Entry 5B4U (X-ray diffraction, 1.45 A resolution); this record covers chain A.

Chain A:
Protein: 3-hydroxybutyrate dehydrogenase
From: Alcaligenes faecalis
Notes: EC 1.1.1.30
Reference sequence: D0VWQ0 (D0VWQ0_ALCFA); numbering as in UniProt (aligned over 1-260)
Amino-acid sequence (260 residues; each row starts with the number of its first residue):
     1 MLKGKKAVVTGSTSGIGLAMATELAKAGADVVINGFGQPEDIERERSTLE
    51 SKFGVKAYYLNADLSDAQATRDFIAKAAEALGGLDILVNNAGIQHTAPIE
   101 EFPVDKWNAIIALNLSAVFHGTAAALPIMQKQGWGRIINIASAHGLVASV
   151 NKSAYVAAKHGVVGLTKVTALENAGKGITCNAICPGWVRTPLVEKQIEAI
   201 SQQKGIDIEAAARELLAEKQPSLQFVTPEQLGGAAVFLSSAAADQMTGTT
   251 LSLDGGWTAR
Bound ions: Na+ near Arg260 (its only coordinating residue here)
Small-molecule neighbours:
  - malonic acid (MLA): Gln94, Ser142, His144, Lys152, Tyr155, Pro185, Gly186, Trp187, Leu192, Val193, Gln196, Trp257
  - NAD (nicotinamide-adenine-dinucleotide): Gly11, Ser12, Thr13, Ser14, Gly15, Ile16, Gly17, Asn34, Gly35, Phe36, Ala62, Asp63, Leu64, Ser65, Asn90, Ala91, Gly92, Ile93, Leu113, Asn114, Ile140, Ala141, Ser142, Tyr155, Lys159, Pro185, Gly186, Trp187, Val188, Thr190, Pro191, Leu192, Val193

In short:
Ligands of chain A: NAD and malonic acid.
Chain A is 3-hydroxybutyrate dehydrogenase (Alcaligenes faecalis); the structure, Crystal structure of
D-3-hydroxybutyrate dehydrogenase from Alcaligenes faecalis complexed with NAD+ and an inhibitor malonate, was
determined by X-ray diffraction, deposited together with 5B4T and 5B4V.
